Entry 2BPW (X-ray diffraction, 2.80 A resolution); this record covers chains A and B.

== Chain A (and B) ==
Protein: HIV-1 protease
From: Human immunodeficiency virus 1
Notes: EC 3.4.23.16; chain B of this document is another copy of the same molecule, construct and numbering; everything in this record applies to it too
UniProtKB: P04587 (POL_HV1B5); residues 1-99 here correspond to UniProt positions 69-167 (UniProt number = residue number + 68)
Chain sequence (99 residues; numbered 1 to 99; the number before each row is that of its first residue):
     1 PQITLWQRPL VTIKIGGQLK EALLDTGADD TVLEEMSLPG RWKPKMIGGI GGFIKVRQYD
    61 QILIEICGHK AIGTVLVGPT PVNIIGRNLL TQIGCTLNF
Ligand contacts: l-738,317 (1IN; 1-[2-hydroxy-4-(2-hydroxy-5-methyl-cyclopentylcarbamoyl)5-phenyl-pentyl]-4-(3-pyridin-3-yl-propionyl)-piperazine-2-carb oxylic acid tert-butylamide): Arg8, Leu23, Asp25, Gly27, Ala28, Asp29, Asp30, Val32, Ile47, Gly48, Gly49, Ile50, Phe53, Pro81, Val82, Ile84

== Chain A / chain B interface ==
Contacting residue pairs (90):
  Pro1(A) - Leu97(B)
  Pro1(A) - Asn98(B)
  Pro1(A) - Phe99(B)  hydrogen bond (backbone-backbone)
  Gln2(A) - Thr96(B)
  Gln2(A) - Leu97(B)
  Gln2(A) - Asn98(B)  hydrogen bond
  Ile3(A) - Thr96(B)
  Ile3(A) - Leu97(B)  hydrogen bond (backbone-backbone)
  Ile3(A) - Phe99(B)  hydrophobic
  Leu5(A) - Arg87(B)  hydrogen bond (backbone-side chain)
  Leu5(A) - Thr91(B)
  Leu5(A) - Cys95(B)
  Trp6(A) - Arg87(B)  hydrogen bond (backbone-side chain)
  Trp6(A) - Thr91(B)
  Gln7(A) - Arg87(B)  hydrogen bond (backbone-side chain)
  Arg8(A) - Asp29(B)  salt bridge
  Arg8(A) - Arg87(B)
  Pro9(A) - Thr26(B)
  Pro9(A) - Arg87(B)
  Leu24(A) - Thr26(B)  hydrogen bond (backbone-side chain)
  Leu24(A) - Leu97(B)  hydrophobic
  Asp25(A) - Asp25(B)
  Asp25(A) - Thr26(B)
  Asp25(A) - Gly27(B)  hydrogen bond (side chain-backbone)
  Thr26(A) - Pro9(B)
  Thr26(A) - Leu24(B)  hydrogen bond (side chain-backbone)
  Thr26(A) - Asp25(B)
  Thr26(A) - Thr26(B)  hydrogen bond (side chain-backbone)
  Thr26(A) - Leu97(B)
  Gly27(A) - Leu23(B)
  Gly27(A) - Asp25(B)  hydrogen bond (backbone-side chain)
  Asp29(A) - Arg8(B)  salt bridge
  Gly48(A) - Ile50(B)
  Gly49(A) - Ile50(B)
  Ile50(A) - Gly49(B)
  Ile50(A) - Ile50(B)  hydrogen bond (backbone-backbone)
  Ile50(A) - Gly51(B)  hydrogen bond (backbone-backbone)
  Ile50(A) - Gly52(B)
  Ile50(A) - Ile54(B)  hydrophobic
  Ile50(A) - Thr80(B)
  Ile50(A) - Pro81(B)
  Gly51(A) - Gly51(B)
  Gly51(A) - Gly52(B)
  Gly51(A) - Ile54(B)
  Gly52(A) - Ile50(B)
  Gly52(A) - Gly51(B)
  Ile54(A) - Ile50(B)
  Thr80(A) - Ile50(B)
  Arg87(A) - Leu5(B)  hydrogen bond (side chain-backbone)
  Arg87(A) - Trp6(B)  hydrogen bond (side chain-backbone)
  Arg87(A) - Gln7(B)  hydrogen bond (side chain-backbone)
  Arg87(A) - Arg8(B)
  Arg87(A) - Pro9(B)
  Leu90(A) - Leu5(B)  hydrophobic
  Thr91(A) - Leu5(B)
  Thr91(A) - Trp6(B)
  Gln92(A) - Trp6(B)
  Ile93(A) - Phe99(B)
  Gly94(A) - Asn98(B)
  Gly94(A) - Phe99(B)
  Cys95(A) - Leu5(B)
  Cys95(A) - Asn98(B)
  Cys95(A) - Phe99(B)  hydrophobic
  Thr96(A) - Gln2(B)
  Thr96(A) - Ile3(B)  hydrogen bond (side chain-backbone)
  Thr96(A) - Thr4(B)
  Thr96(A) - Thr96(B)
  Thr96(A) - Leu97(B)
  Thr96(A) - Asn98(B)  hydrogen bond (backbone-backbone)
  Leu97(A) - Pro1(B)
  Leu97(A) - Gln2(B)
  Leu97(A) - Ile3(B)  hydrogen bond (backbone-backbone)
  Leu97(A) - Leu24(B)  hydrophobic
  Leu97(A) - Thr26(B)
  Leu97(A) - Cys95(B)  hydrophobic
  Leu97(A) - Thr96(B)
  Leu97(A) - Leu97(B)  hydrophobic
  Asn98(A) - Pro1(B)  hydrogen bond (side chain-backbone)
  Asn98(A) - Gln2(B)
  Asn98(A) - Gly94(B)
  Asn98(A) - Cys95(B)
  Asn98(A) - Thr96(B)  hydrogen bond (backbone-backbone)
  Asn98(A) - Asn98(B)  hydrogen bond
  Phe99(A) - Pro1(B)  hydrogen bond (backbone-backbone)
  Phe99(A) - Ile3(B)  hydrophobic
  Phe99(A) - Leu24(B)  hydrophobic
  Phe99(A) - His69(B)
  Phe99(A) - Ile93(B)
  Phe99(A) - Gly94(B)
  Phe99(A) - Cys95(B)  hydrophobic
Interface residues without a listed pair, chain A (36 interface residues in all): Thr4, Leu23, Cys67, His69, Pro81
Interface residues without a listed pair, chain B (35 interface residues in all): Gly48, Cys67, Ile84

== Overview ==
Chain A and chain B form an interface of 36 and 35 residues respectively; the contacts include 23 hydrogen
bonds and 2 salt bridges. Polar contacts include Arg8(A)-Asp29(B), Gln2(A)-Asn98(B) and Leu5(A)-Arg87(B).
Chain A binds l-738,317.
Both chains are HIV-1 protease (Human immunodeficiency virus 1). Entry 2BPW (HIV-1 protease-inhibitor complex)
was determined by X-ray diffraction, deposited together with 2BPV, 2BPX, 2BPY and 2BPZ.
